5Y5B - chain A; structure by X-ray diffraction, 1.70 A resolution.

== Chain A ==
Name: Metallo-beta-lactamase type 2
From: Serratia marcescens
Notes: EC 3.5.2.6
UniProtKB: P52699 (BLAB_SERMA); residues 1-228 here correspond to UniProt positions 19-246 (UniProt number = residue number + 18)
Amino-acid sequence (228 residues; row label = number of the first residue in the row):
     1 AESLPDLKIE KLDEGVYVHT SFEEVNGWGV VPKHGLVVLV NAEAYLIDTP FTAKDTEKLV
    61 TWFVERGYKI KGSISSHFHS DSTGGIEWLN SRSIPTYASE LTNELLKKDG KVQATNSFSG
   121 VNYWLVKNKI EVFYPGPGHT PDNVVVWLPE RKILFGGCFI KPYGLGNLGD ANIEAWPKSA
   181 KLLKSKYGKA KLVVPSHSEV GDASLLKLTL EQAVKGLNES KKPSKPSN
Unresolved in the structure: 1-2, 224-228
UniProt features mapped onto this chain:
  - binding site (Zn(2+)): His-77, His-79, Asp-81, His-139, Cys-158, His-197
  - binding site (a beta-lactam): Lys-161, Asn-167
Bound ions: Zn2+ site 1: His-77, His-79, His-139; Zn2+ site 2: Asp-81, Cys-158, His-197 (together with sulfate ion)

== Overview ==
The Zn2+ site 1 is built by His-77, His-79 and His-139. Asp-81, Cys-158 and His-197 coordinate Zn2+ site 2.
Curated annotation (UniProt) lists 6 Zn2+-binding residues and beta-lactam-binding residues Lys-161 and
Asn-167.
Chain A is Metallo-beta-lactamase type 2 (Serratia marcescens); the structure, Crystal Structure Of IMP-1
Metallo-beta-lactamase, was determined by X-ray diffraction together with 6JED, 6K4T and 6K4X from the same
study.
